PDB entry 4V4M | X-ray diffraction, 1.45 A resolution | chains f and J of the 60 polymer chains in the assembly

Chain f (and J):
Molecule: Coat protein
From: Tobacco necrosis satellite virus 1
Notes: chain J of this document is another copy of the same molecule, construct and numbering; everything in this record applies to it too
UniProt: P03606 (COAT_STNV1); residues 0-195 here correspond to UniProt positions 1-196 (UniProt number = residue number + 1)
Sequence (196 residues; numbered 0 to 195; the number before each row is that of its first residue; numbering starts at 0):
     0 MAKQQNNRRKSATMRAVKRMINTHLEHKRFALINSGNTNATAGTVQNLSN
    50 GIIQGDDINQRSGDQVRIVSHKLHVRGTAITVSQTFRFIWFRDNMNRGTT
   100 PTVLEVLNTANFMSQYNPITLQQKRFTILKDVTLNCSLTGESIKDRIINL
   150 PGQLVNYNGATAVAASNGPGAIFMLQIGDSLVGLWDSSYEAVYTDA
Disordered / not traced: 0-11
Metal / ion sites: Ca2+: Ser61, Gln64, Asp194 (shared with 1 residue of chain m)
UniProt features mapped onto this chain:
  - region: Met0 to Arg18 (RNA-binding)
  - binding site (Ca(2+)): Glu25, Asp55, Ser61, Gln64, Thr138, Asp194

Chain f / chain J interface:
Pairs across the interface (47; chain f residue first):
  Ser82(f) with Ser141(J); Ile142(J)
  Gln83(f) with Ile142(J)
  Thr84(f) with Arg75(J), hydrogen bond; Ile142(J)
  Asn107(f) with Ala30(J)
  Asn110(f) with Ile32(J)
  Phe111(f) with Arg75(J)
  Met112(f) with Ile32(J), hydrophobic; His73(J); Arg75(J); Asp185(J); Ser186(J); Ser187(J), hydrogen bond (backbone-side chain)
  Ser113(f) with Ile32(J)
  Gln114(f) with Lys71(J); His73(J); Ser187(J), hydrogen bond; Tyr188(J); Glu189(J)
  Tyr115(f) with Arg28(J); Lys71(J)
  Pro117(f) with Arg28(J); Ile57(J)
  Ile118(f) with Ile57(J), hydrophobic
  Leu120(f) with Arg28(J)
  Gln121(f) with Glu25(J), hydrogen bond; His26(J), hydrogen bond (side chain-backbone); Arg28(J); Ile57(J)
  Thr132(f) with Asp144(J)
  Asn134(f) with Glu140(J); Ile142(J); Lys143(J); Asp144(J)
  Ser136(f) with Gly139(J), hydrogen bond (side chain-backbone); Glu140(J); Ser141(J)
  Thr138(f) with Ser136(J); Leu137(J); Thr138(J); Gly139(J), hydrogen bond (side chain-backbone)
  Gly139(f) with Gly139(J), hydrogen bond (backbone-backbone); Glu140(J)
  Glu140(f) with Glu140(J), hydrogen bond (backbone-side chain)
  Lys143(f) with Glu140(J), salt bridge
  Asp178(f) with Arg75(J), salt bridge
Other interface residues (no listed pair), chain f (23 interface residues in all): Thr108
Other interface residues (no listed pair), chain J (26 interface residues in all): Lys27, Leu31, Ser34

In short:
Chain f and chain J form an interface of 23 and 26 residues respectively, with 9 hydrogen bonds and 2 salt
bridges. Polar pairs include Lys143(f)-Glu140(J), Asp178(f)-Arg75(J) and Thr84(f)-Arg75(J). Ser61(f), Gln64(f)
and Asp194(f) coordinate Ca2+. Curated annotation (UniProt) lists 6 Ca2+-binding residues on chain f.
Chain f and chain J are both Coat protein (Tobacco necrosis satellite virus 1); the structure, 1.45 Angstrom
Structure of STNV coat protein, was determined by X-ray diffraction (same publication as 3S4G).
